Entry 4L40 (X-ray diffraction, 2.50 A resolution); this record covers chain A.

== Chain A ==
Protein: Terminal olefin-forming fatty acid decarboxylase
From: Jeotgalicoccus sp. ATCC 8456
Reference sequence: E9NSU2 (E9NSU2_9STAP); residue numbers follow UniProt; this construct covers 1-422
Amino-acid sequence (422 residues; each row starts with the number of its first residue):
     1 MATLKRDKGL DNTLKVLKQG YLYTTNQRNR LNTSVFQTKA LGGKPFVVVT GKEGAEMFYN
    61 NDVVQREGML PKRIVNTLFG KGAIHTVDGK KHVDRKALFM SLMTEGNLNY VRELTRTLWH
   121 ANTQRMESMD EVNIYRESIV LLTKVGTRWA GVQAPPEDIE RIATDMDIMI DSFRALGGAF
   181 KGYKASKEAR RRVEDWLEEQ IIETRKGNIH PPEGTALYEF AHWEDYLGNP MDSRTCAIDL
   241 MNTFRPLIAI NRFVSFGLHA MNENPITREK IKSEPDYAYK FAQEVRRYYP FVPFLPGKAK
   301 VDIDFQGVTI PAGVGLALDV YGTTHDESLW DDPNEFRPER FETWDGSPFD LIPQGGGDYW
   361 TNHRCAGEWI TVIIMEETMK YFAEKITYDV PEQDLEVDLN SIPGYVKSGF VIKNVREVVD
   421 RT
Unresolved in the structure: 1-3
Ion coordination: heme Fe near Cys365 (its only coordinating residue here)
Ligand contacts:
  - icosanoic acid (DCR): Tyr23, Thr24, Ala40, Leu41, Phe46, Val48, Leu70, Pro71, Ile74, Leu78, Phe79, Ile170, Phe173, Leu176, Arg245, Pro246, Ala249, Phe291, Val292, Pro293, Phe294, Pro296, Ala317
  - heme (HEM): Tyr59, Arg66, Ile84, His85, His92, Lys96, Phe99, Met103, Trp149, Asn242, Thr243, Pro246, Leu247, Ala249, Ile250, Phe253, Phe291, Val292, Leu295, Pro353, Gln354, Gly355, Asn362, His363, Arg364, Cys365, Ala366, Gly367, Ile370, Thr371

== In short ==
Bound to chain A: heme and icosanoic acid.
Chain A is Terminal olefin-forming fatty acid decarboxylase (Jeotgalicoccus sp. ATCC 8456); the structure,
Structure of the P450 OleT with a C20 fatty acid substrate bound, was determined by X-ray diffraction,
deposited together with 4L54.
